4P2C - chains A and B of the 11 polymer chains in the assembly; structure by X-ray diffraction, 2.82 A resolution.

# Chain A
Molecule: Shiga toxin 2e, subunit A
Organism: Escherichia coli
UniProt: Q7WUF4 (Q7WUF4_ECOLX); residues 1-297 here correspond to UniProt positions 23-319 (UniProt number = residue number + 22)
Sequence (297 residues; numbered 1 to 297; the number before each row is that of its first residue):
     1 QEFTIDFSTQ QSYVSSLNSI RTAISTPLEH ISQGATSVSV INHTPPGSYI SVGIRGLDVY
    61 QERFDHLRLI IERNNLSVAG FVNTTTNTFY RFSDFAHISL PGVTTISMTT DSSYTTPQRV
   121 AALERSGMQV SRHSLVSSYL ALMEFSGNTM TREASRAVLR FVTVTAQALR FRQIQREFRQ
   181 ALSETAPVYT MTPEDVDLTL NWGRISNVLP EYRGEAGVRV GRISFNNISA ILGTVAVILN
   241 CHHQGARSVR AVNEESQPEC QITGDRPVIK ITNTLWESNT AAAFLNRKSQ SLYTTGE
Unresolved in the structure: 243-258, 297
Construct notes: engineered mutation S77 (Tyr99 in Q7WUF4), Q167 (Glu189 in Q7WUF4); variant T274 (Lys296 in Q7WUF4), S291 (Pro313 in Q7WUF4)
Disulfide bonds: C241-C260

# Chain B
Molecule: Shiga toxin 2e, subunit B
Organism: Escherichia coli
UniProt: Q47644 (Q47644_ECOLX); residues 1-68 here correspond to UniProt positions 20-87 (UniProt number = residue number + 19)
Sequence (68 residues; numbered 1 to 68; the number before each row is that of its first residue):
     1 ADCAKGKIEF SKYNEDNTFT VKVSGREYWT NRWNLQPLLQ SAQLTGMTVT IISNTCSSGS
    61 GFAQVKFN
Disulfide bonds: C3-C56

# Interface between chain A and chain B
Residue-residue contacts (16):
  R204(A) - T45(B)  hydrogen bond (side chain-backbone)
  I262(A) - Q43(B)
  I262(A) - L44(B)
  T263(A) - Q43(B)
  T263(A) - L44(B)
  N279(A) - L44(B)  hydrogen bond (side chain-backbone)
  N279(A) - T45(B)
  A282(A) - L44(B)  hydrophobic
  A283(A) - S41(B)  hydrogen bond (backbone-side chain)
  A283(A) - T45(B)
  N286(A) - P37(B)
  N286(A) - Q40(B)  hydrogen bond
  N286(A) - S41(B)
  R287(A) - P37(B)
  R287(A) - S41(B)  hydrogen bond
  Y293(A) - N34(B)
Interface residues without a listed pair, chain A (11 interface residues in all): T280, K288
Interface residues without a listed pair, chain B (9 interface residues in all): W33, G46

# Summary
11 residues of chain A face 9 of chain B across their interface, with 5 hydrogen bonds. Among the polar pairs
are R204(A)-T45(B), N279(A)-L44(B) and A283(A)-S41(B).
Here chain A is Shiga toxin 2e, subunit A and chain B is Shiga toxin 2e, subunit B, both from Escherichia
coli. Entry 4P2C (Complex of Shiga toxin 2e with a neutralizing single-domain antibody) was determined by
X-ray diffraction.
